8V5R - chains A and T of the 5 polymer chains in the assembly; structure by electron microscopy, 3.00 A resolution.

# Chain A
Protein: DNA polymerase subunit gamma-1
Organism: Homo sapiens
UniProtKB: P54098 (DPOG1_HUMAN); residue numbers follow UniProt; this construct covers 26-1239
Chain sequence (1229 residues; numbered 11 to 1239; the number before each row is that of its first residue):
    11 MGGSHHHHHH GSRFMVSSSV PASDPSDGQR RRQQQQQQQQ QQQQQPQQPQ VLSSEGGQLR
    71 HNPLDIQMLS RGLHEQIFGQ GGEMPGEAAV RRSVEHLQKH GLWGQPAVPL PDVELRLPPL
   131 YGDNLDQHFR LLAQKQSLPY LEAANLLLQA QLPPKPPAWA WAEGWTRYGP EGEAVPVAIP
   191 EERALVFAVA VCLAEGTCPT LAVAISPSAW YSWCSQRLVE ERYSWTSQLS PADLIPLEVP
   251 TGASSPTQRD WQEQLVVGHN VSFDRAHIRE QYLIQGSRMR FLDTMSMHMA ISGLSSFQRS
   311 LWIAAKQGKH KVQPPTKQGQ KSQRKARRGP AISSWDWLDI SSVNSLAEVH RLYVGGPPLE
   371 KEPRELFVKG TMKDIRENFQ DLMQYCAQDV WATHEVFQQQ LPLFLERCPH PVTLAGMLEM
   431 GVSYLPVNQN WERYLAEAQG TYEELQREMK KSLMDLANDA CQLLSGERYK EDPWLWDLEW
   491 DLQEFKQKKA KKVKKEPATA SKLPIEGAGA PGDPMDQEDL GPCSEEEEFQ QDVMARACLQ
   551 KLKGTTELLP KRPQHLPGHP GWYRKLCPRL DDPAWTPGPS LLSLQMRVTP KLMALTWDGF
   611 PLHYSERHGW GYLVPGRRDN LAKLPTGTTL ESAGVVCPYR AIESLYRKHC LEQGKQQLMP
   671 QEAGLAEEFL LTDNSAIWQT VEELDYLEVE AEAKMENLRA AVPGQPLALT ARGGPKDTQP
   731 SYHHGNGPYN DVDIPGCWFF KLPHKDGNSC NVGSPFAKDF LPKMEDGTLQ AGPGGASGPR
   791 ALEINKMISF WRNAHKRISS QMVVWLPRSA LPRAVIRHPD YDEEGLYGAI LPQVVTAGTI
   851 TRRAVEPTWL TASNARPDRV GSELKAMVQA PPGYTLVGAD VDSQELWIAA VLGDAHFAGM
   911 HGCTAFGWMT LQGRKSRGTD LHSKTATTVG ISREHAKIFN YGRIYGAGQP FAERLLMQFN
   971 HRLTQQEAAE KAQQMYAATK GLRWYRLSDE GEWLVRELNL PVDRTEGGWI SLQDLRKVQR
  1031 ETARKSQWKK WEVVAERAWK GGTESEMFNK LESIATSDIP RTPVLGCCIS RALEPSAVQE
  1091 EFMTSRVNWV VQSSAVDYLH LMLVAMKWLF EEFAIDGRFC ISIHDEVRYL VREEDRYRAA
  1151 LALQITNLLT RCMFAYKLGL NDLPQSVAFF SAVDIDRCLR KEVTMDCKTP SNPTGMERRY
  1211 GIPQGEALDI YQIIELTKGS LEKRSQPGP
Disordered / not traced: 11-66, 252-259, 319-341, 499-527, 628-732, 783-786, 993-1048, 1236-1239
Differences from the reference sequence: initiating methionine (11); expression tag (12-25); engineered mutation Ala198 (Asp in P54098), Ala200 (Glu in P54098)
Bound ions: Mg2+: Val891, Asp1135 (together with 2',3'-dideoxy-thymidine-5'-triphosphate)
Residues lining bound ligands: 2',3'-dideoxy-thymidine-5'-triphosphate (D3T): Arg853, Asp890, Val891, Asp892, Ser893, Gln894, Glu895, Lys925, His932, Arg943, Lys947, Ile948, Tyr951, Tyr955, Asp1135
Curated features (UniProtKB/Swiss-Prot):
  - region: Gln43 to Gln55 (Does not contribute to polymerase and exonuclease enzymatic activities), Thr858 to Asn864 (Trigger loop)
  - motif: Val267 to Arg275 (Exo II), Tyr395 to Thr403 (Exo III), Val887 to Leu896 (Pol A), Arg943 to Gly958 (Pol B), His1134 to Val1141 (Pol C)
  - binding site (DNA): Ser306, Ser593, Lys806, Thr849, Thr1094, Ser1095
  - binding site (RNA): Arg579, His754, Gly763, Lys768, Ser863, Arg869
  - binding site (a 2'-deoxyribonucleoside 5'-triphosphate): Asp890, Val891, Ser893, Glu895, Arg943, Lys947, Tyr951, Asp1135
  - binding site (Mg(2+)): Asp890, Val891, Asp1135
  - site (Critical for replication fidelity and mismatch recognition): Arg853, Gln1102
  - natural variant: Gln55 (Q55QQ; Q55QQQ), Arg227 (R227W: In PEOB1 and MTDPS4B), Arg232 (R232G: In MTDPS4A; R232H: In LS), Leu244 (L244P: In MTDPS4A), Thr251 (T251I: In PEOB1, MTDPS4A and MTDPS4B), Gly268 (G268A: In PEOB1), Arg275 (R275Q: Found in a patient with epileptic encephalopathy, developmental delay and moderate intellectual disability; uncertain significance), His277 (H277L: In PEOB1; uncertain significance), Gly303 (G303R: In MTDPS4A), Leu304 (L304R: In PEOB1 and SANDO; L304SANDO: In PEOB1), Ser305 (S305R: In MTDPS4A), Gln308 (Q308H: In PEOB1), 51 further natural variant entries in UniProt
  - mutagenesis: Asp274 (D274A: Unable to idle at the 5'-end of the nascent DNA strand. Continues DNA synthesis into double-stranded DNA past the 5'-end creating a flap structure that cannot be ligated), Lys498 (K498C: Decreases processive DNA synthesis), Lys499 (K499C: Decreases processive DNA synthesis), Lys501 (K501C: Decreases processive DNA synthesis), Val543 to Leu558 (Markedly decreases the stimulation by POLG2, resulting in impaired processive DNA synthesis), Leu549 (L549N: Decreases processive DNA synthesis), Leu552 (L552N: Decreases processive DNA synthesis), Lys553 (K553N: Decreases processive DNA synthesis), Arg853 (R853A: Abolishes primer DNA extention in the presence of dNTPs. Impairs intrinsic polymerase processivity. Enhances exonuclease activity leading to primer DNA degradation), Asp890 (D890N: Abolishes DNA polymerase activity), Asp1135 (D1135N: Abolishes DNA polymerase activity)

# Chain T
Molecule: Template DNA
Sequence (80 nucleotides; each row starts with the number of its first residue; numbers below 1 keep their minus sign (DA-24 is residue -24)):
   -24 ATTTCGTACA TTACTGCCAG CCACCATGAA TATTGTACGG TACCATAAAT ACTTGACCAC
    36 CTGTAGTACA TAAAAACCCA
Disordered / not traced: -24 to 2, 25-55

# How chain A and chain T interact
Residue-residue contacts (40):
  Leu304(A) - DA7(T)  phosphate contact
  Ser305(A) - DT6(T)  phosphate contact
  Ser306(A) - DA7(T)  hydrogen bond to the phosphate
  Arg309(A) - DA7(T)  salt bridge to the phosphate
  Lys561(A) - DT21(T)  salt bridge to the phosphate
  Lys561(A) - DA22(T)  phosphate contact
  Ser593(A) - DA12(T)  hydrogen bond to the phosphate
  Gln595(A) - DA12(T)  sugar contact
  Met596(A) - DA12(T)  phosphate contact
  Met596(A) - DC13(T)  phosphate contact
  Arg597(A) - DC13(T)  hydrogen bond to the phosphate
  Arg597(A) - DG14(T)  salt bridge to the phosphate
  Arg802(A) - DG10(T)  phosphate contact
  Arg802(A) - DT11(T)  sugar contact
  Asn803(A) - DG10(T)  sugar contact
  Lys806(A) - DG10(T)  salt bridge to the phosphate
  Arg807(A) - DT9(T)  sugar contact
  Gly848(A) - DA7(T)  sugar contact
  Thr849(A) - DT6(T)  phosphate contact
  Thr849(A) - DA7(T)  sugar contact
  Val855(A) - DA7(T)  sugar contact
  Pro857(A) - DT8(T)  phosphate contact
  Pro857(A) - DT9(T)  phosphate contact
  Thr861(A) - DA7(T)  base contact
  Ile948(A) - DA4(T)  base contact
  Tyr951(A) - DA4(T)  base contact
  Gly952(A) - DA4(T)  base contact
  Tyr955(A) - DA4(T)  base contact
  Gly956(A) - DG3(T)  phosphate contact
  Gly956(A) - DA4(T)  sugar contact
  Ala957(A) - DG3(T)  phosphate contact
  Ala957(A) - DA4(T)  sugar contact
  Gly958(A) - DG3(T)  hydrogen bond to the phosphate
  Phe961(A) - DA4(T)  phosphate contact
  Met1093(A) - DG3(T)  base contact
  Thr1094(A) - DG3(T)  hydrogen bond to the base
  Thr1094(A) - DA5(T)  sugar contact
  Ser1095(A) - DA5(T)  phosphate contact
  Ser1095(A) - DT6(T)  phosphate contact
  Gln1102(A) - DA5(T)  base contact
Other interface residues (no listed pair), chain A (34 interface residues in all): His805, Ile850, Arg853, Asn1098

# Overview
Chain A and chain T form an interface of 34 and 14 residues respectively, with 5 hydrogen bonds and 4 salt
bridges. Polar pairs include Thr1094(A)-DG3(T), Ser306(A)-DA7(T) and Ser593(A)-DA12(T). Ligands of chain A:
2',3'-dideoxy-thymidine-5'-triphosphate.
Here chain A is DNA polymerase subunit gamma-1 (Homo sapiens) and chain T is Template DNA. Entry 8V5R (Active
conformation of DNA polymerase gamma bound to DNA) was determined by electron microscopy, deposited together
with 8V54, 8V55 and 8V5D.
